PDB entry 7Z0O | electron microscopy, 2.80 A resolution | chains B and D of the 10 polymer chains in the assembly

== Chain B ==
Name: Histone H4
Organism: Saccharomyces cerevisiae
UniProtKB: P02309 (H4_YEAST); numbering as in UniProt (aligned over 1-103)
Amino-acid sequence (103 residues; row label = number of the first residue in the row):
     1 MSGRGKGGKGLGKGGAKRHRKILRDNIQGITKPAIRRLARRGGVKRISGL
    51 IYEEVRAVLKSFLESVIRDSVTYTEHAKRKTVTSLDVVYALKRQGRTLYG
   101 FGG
Unresolved in the structure: 1-25, 102-103
Curated features (UniProtKB/Swiss-Prot):
  - DNA-binding region: K17 to K21
  - modified residue: K6 (N6-acetyl-N6-methyllysine), K9 (N6-acetyllysine), K13 (N6-acetyl-N6-methyllysine), K17 (N6-acetyllysine), K32 (N6-succinyllysine), R56 (Omega-N-methylarginine), S61 (Phosphoserine), S65 (Phosphoserine), K78 (N6-succinyllysine), K80 (N6-acetyllysine), K92 (N6-glutaryllysine)

== Chain D ==
Name: RNA polymerase I-specific transcription initiation factor RRN5
Organism: Saccharomyces cerevisiae
UniProtKB: Q02983 (RRN5_YEAST); numbering as in UniProt (aligned over 1-363)
Amino-acid sequence (364 residues; row label = number of the first residue in the row; numbering starts at 0):
     0 SMEHQQLRKYVELYNKEVEEFYNGAASGRPAEFHPSKVHVKSIHEKAGTA
    50 NAGVEISSVGVDWDSEEKNTFFWCLSRYSIHRVDEWRSLLPRKSAMEILG
   100 YYRLLRRASASARSRKAGDDGAPIAYEMSAEWVALETKLSETVMAITEGA
   150 AEVADEEGHCEGLIDYESWKRRWVAIYSHSRIAEIRPLPRHALPLSRSAT
   200 QTLERCVSRYTRTLLWCTALAGMASRSVSARAAESRGHKSLPTVVTRRQV
   250 ERALCTEARSRDLHVLPRRIVLTLRKWELDYPREGKLFRTKEMAHLFLQS
   300 QLSRRDAPPVHQDENQENQENQENQEQDNTASEGESEAERDEIDEADLFR
   350 SALHENQLLKWLSK
Unresolved in the structure: 0-2, 25-30, 45-54, 115-120, 232-238, 303-338
Construct notes: expression tag (0)
From the paper describing this entry:
  - binding site for Non-template DNA: R189

== Chain B / chain D interface ==
Residue-residue contacts (46; chain B residue first):
  K32(B) with D343(D)
  P33(B) with D340(D); I342(D), hydrophobic; D343(D); D346(D)
  R36(B) with I123(D); A124(D), hydrogen bond (backbone-backbone); E126(D), salt bridge; D343(D), salt bridge; D346(D), salt bridge
  R37(B) with P122(D); I123(D); I342(D); D346(D), salt bridge
  A39(B) with A124(D), hydrophobic
  R40(B) with P122(D); I123(D), hydrogen bond (side chain-backbone); A124(D)
  R41(B) with S75(D); R76(D)
  G42(B) with F20(D); R76(D)
  V44(B) with A124(D)
  K45(B) with A124(D); Y125(D), hydrogen bond (backbone-backbone)
  R46(B) with E16(D), salt bridge; Y125(D); M127(D); H353(D), hydrogen bond; L357(D)
  I47(B) with A124(D), hydrophobic; Y125(D), hydrogen bond (backbone-backbone); E126(D); M127(D), hydrogen bond (backbone-backbone)
  S48(B) with M127(D)
  G49(B) with E126(D)
  Y52(B) with E126(D), hydrogen bond
  T97(B) with H80(D)
  L98(B) with H80(D)
  Y99(B) with I79(D); H80(D), hydrogen bond (backbone-side chain); V82(D), hydrophobic; D83(D), hydrogen bond
  F101(B) with L98(D), hydrophobic; Y101(D), hydrophobic; R105(D)
Interface residues without a listed pair, chain B (21 interface residues in all): T31, G43
Interface residues without a listed pair, chain D (27 interface residues in all): L12, A121, V132, L347

== In short ==
Chain B and chain D form an interface of 21 and 27 residues respectively; the contacts include 9 hydrogen
bonds and 5 salt bridges. Among the polar pairs are R36(B)-E126(D), R36(B)-D343(D) and R36(B)-D346(D). From
UniProt: a DNA-binding region on chain B. From the paper: a binding site for Non-template DNA at R189(D).
Here chain B is Histone H4 and chain D is RNA polymerase I-specific transcription initiation factor RRN5, both
from Saccharomyces cerevisiae. Entry 7Z0O (Structure of transcription factor UAF in complex with TBP and 35S
rRNA promoter DNA) was determined by electron microscopy.
